6ZI5 - chains L and M of the 4 polymer chains in the assembly; structure by X-ray diffraction, 2.80 A resolution.

== Chain L ==
Protein: Reaction center protein L chain
From: Blastochloris viridis
UniProt: P06009 (RCEL_BLAVI); residues 1-273 here correspond to UniProt positions 2-274 (UniProt number = residue number + 1)
Sequence (273 residues; row label = number of the first residue in the row):
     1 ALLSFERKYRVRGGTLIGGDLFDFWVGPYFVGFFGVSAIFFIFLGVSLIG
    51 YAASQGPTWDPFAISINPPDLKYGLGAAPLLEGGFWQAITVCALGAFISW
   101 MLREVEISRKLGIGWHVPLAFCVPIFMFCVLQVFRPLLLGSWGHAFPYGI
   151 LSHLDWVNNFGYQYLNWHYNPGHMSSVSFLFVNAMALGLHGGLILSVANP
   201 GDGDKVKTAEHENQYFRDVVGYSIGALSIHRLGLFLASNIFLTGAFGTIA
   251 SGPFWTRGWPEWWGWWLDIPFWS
Curated features (UniProtKB/Swiss-Prot):
  - binding site ((7R,8Z)-bacteriochlorophyll b): His153, His173
  - binding site (Fe cation): His190, His230
  - binding site (a ubiquinone): Phe216
Bound ions: Fe ion: His190, His230 (shared with His217(M), Glu232(M), His264(M) of chain M)
Ligand contacts:
  - bacteriochlorophyll b (BCB), molecule 1: Val46, Ile49, Phe97, Phe128, Leu131, Phe146, Ile150, Leu151, His153, Leu154, Trp156, Val157
  - bacteriochlorophyll b (BCB), molecule 2: Phe97, Phe121, Pro124, Ile125, Met127, Phe128, Leu131, Val157, Asn158, Phe160, Gly161, Tyr162, Trp167, His168, Asn170, Gly172, His173, Ser176, Val177, Leu180, Phe181, Ile240, Phe241, Gly244, Ala245, Gly247, Thr248
  - bacteriochlorophyll b (BCB), molecule 3: Val157, Tyr162, His168, Leu180, Phe181
  - bacteriochlorophyll b (BCB), molecule 4: His168, His173, Met174, Val177, Ser178, Phe181, Val182, Met185, Val220, Tyr222
  - bacteriopheophytin b (BPB), molecule 1: Phe41, Ile42, Gly45, Ile49, Ile89, Cys92, Ala93, Ala96, Phe97, Trp100, Glu104, Val117, Ala120, Phe121, Val123, Pro124, Phe128, Phe146, Tyr148, Gly149, Ile150, His153, Ala237, Ser238, Phe241
  - bacteriopheophytin b (BPB), molecule 2: Phe181, Ala184, Met185, Leu189, Val219, Val220
  - diacyl glycerol (DGA): Pro171, Met174, Ser175, Ser178, Trp262, Trp263, Trp265
  - heptane-1,2,3-triol (HTO): Leu75, Gly76, Ala77, Gln87, Val91, Trp142
  - menaquinone-7 (MQ7): Tyr29, Phe30, Val31, Gly35, Ile39, Ile42, Trp100, Arg103
What the authors report for this chain:
  - binding site for bacteriochlorophyll b: His168, His173
  - conformationally variable residues: His168, His173

== Chain M ==
Protein: Reaction center protein M chain
From: Blastochloris viridis
UniProt: P06010 (RCEM_BLAVI); residues 1-323 here correspond to UniProt positions 2-324 (UniProt number = residue number + 1)
Sequence (323 residues; row label = number of the first residue in the row):
     1 ADYQTIYTQIQARGPHITVSGEWGDNDRVGKPFYSYWLGKIGDAQIGPIY
    51 LGASGIAAFAFGSTAILIILFNMAAEVHFDPLQFFRQFFWLGLYPPKAQY
   101 GMGIPPLHDGGWWLMAGLFMTLSLGSWWIRVYSRARALGLGTHIAWNFAA
   151 AIFFVLCIGCIHPTLVGSWSEGVPFGIWPHIDWLTAFSIRYGNFYYCPWH
   201 GFSIGFAYGCGLLFAAHGATILAVARFGGDREIEQITDRGTAVERAALFW
   251 RWTIGFNATIESVHRWGWFFSLMVMVSASVGILLTGTFVDNWYLWCVKHG
   301 AAPDYPAYLPATPDPASLPGAPK
Curated features (UniProtKB/Swiss-Prot):
  - binding site ((7R,8Z)-bacteriochlorophyll b): His180, His200
  - binding site (Fe cation): His217, Glu232, His264
  - binding site (a ubiquinone): Trp250
Bound ions: Fe ion: His217, Glu232, His264 (shared with His190(L), His230(L) of chain L)
Ligand contacts:
  - bacteriochlorophyll b (BCB), molecule 1: Leu38, Met120, Phe154, Val155, Ile158, Val173, Ile177, Trp178, His180, Ile181, Trp183, Leu184
  - bacteriochlorophyll b (BCB), molecule 2: Gly62, Ala65, Ile66, Ile69, Met120, Leu124, Phe148, Ala151, Ile152, Phe154, Val155, Ile158, Phe175, Trp183, Leu184, Thr185, Phe187, Ser188, Asn193, Phe194, Tyr195, Cys197, Trp199, His200, Ser203, Ile204, Ala207, Tyr208, Val274, Met275, Ala278, Gly281, Ile282
  - bacteriochlorophyll b (BCB), molecule 3: Leu184, Tyr195, Tyr208
  - bacteriochlorophyll b (BCB), molecule 4: Tyr195, His200, Gly201, Ile204, Gly205, Tyr208, Gly209, Leu212, Phe270
  - bacteriopheophytin b (BPB), molecule 1: Ala58, Phe59, Gly62, Ser123, Leu124, Trp127, Val131, Ile144, Asn147, Phe148, Ala151, Ser271, Val274, Met275
  - bacteriopheophytin b (BPB), molecule 2: Tyr208, Gly211, Leu212, Ala215, Ala216, Trp250, Thr253, Ile254
  - menaquinone-7 (MQ7): Leu212, Leu213, Ala216, His217, Thr220, Val243, Ala246, Ala247, Trp250, Ile254, Phe256, Asn257, Ala258, Thr259, Ile260, Val263, Trp266, Phe270
  - 15-cis-1,2-dihydroneurosporene (NS5): Ile66, Ile69, Leu70, Met73, Phe88, Trp113, Leu114, Gly117, Leu118, Met120, Thr121, Val155, Leu156, Ile158, Gly159, Cys160, Trp169, Val173, Pro174, Phe175, Gly176, Ile177, His180
What the authors report for this chain:
  - binding site for bacteriochlorophyll b: Tyr195, His200
  - conformationally variable residues: Tyr195, His200
  - binding site for menaquinone-7: His217
  - conformationally variable residues: His217 (from molecular simulation)

== Interface between chain L and chain M ==
Residue-residue contacts - 190 pairs, chain L then chain M:
  Leu3(L) with Arg251(M); Asn257(M)
  Phe5(L) with Arg239(M); Glu244(M)
  Glu6(L) with Leu248(M); Arg251(M), salt bridge; Trp252(M), hydrogen bond
  Lys8(L) with Glu244(M), salt bridge
  Tyr9(L) with Thr241(M), hydrogen bond; Glu244(M), hydrogen bond; Arg245(M); Leu248(M), hydrophobic; Trp252(M)
  Arg10(L) with Trp252(M)
  Trp25(L) with Trp252(M)
  Pro28(L) with Arg251(M); Trp252(M); Gly255(M)
  Tyr29(L) with Trp252(M); Ile254(M); Gly255(M)
  Phe30(L) with Trp252(M), hydrogen bond (backbone-backbone)
  Asp60(L) with Gly300(M)
  Phe62(L) with Ala301(M)
  Trp100(L) with Thr253(M)
  Arg103(L) with Trp252(M), hydrogen bond (side chain-backbone); Thr253(M), hydrogen bond (side chain-backbone)
  Glu104(L) with Phe249(M); Thr253(M)
  Ile107(L) with Phe249(M), hydrophobic; Trp252(M), hydrophobic; Thr253(M)
  Ser108(L) with Phe249(M)
  Lys110(L) with Trp252(M)
  Leu111(L) with Arg245(M), hydrogen bond (backbone-side chain); Phe249(M); Trp252(M), hydrophobic
  Gly112(L) with Phe227(M); Arg245(M)
  Ile113(L) with Ala223(M); Phe227(M), hydrophobic; Arg245(M); Phe249(M), hydrophobic
  Gly114(L) with Ala223(M), hydrogen bond (backbone-backbone)
  His116(L) with Thr5(M), hydrogen bond; Ala219(M); Leu222(M); Ala223(M)
  Val117(L) with Ala216(M); Ala219(M), hydrophobic; Thr220(M); Phe249(M), hydrophobic; Trp250(M), hydrophobic
  Ala120(L) with Ala219(M), hydrophobic
  Leu151(L) with Ala301(M); Pro303(M)
  Ser152(L) with Tyr305(M)
  Leu154(L) with Tyr195(M)
  Asp155(L) with Tyr196(M), hydrogen bond; Pro303(M); Tyr305(M), hydrogen bond
  Val157(L) with Tyr195(M)
  Asn158(L) with Asn193(M); Tyr195(M)
  Tyr162(L) with Thr185(M)
  Asn166(L) with Asp182(M); Thr185(M)
  His168(L) with Ile181(M); Leu184(M); Thr185(M)
  Tyr169(L) with Trp178(M), hydrophobic; Asp182(M), hydrogen bond
  Met174(L) with Trp178(M), hydrophobic
  Leu180(L) with Ala207(M); Tyr208(M), hydrophobic
  Asn183(L) with Cys210(M), hydrogen bond (side chain-backbone); Gly211(M); Phe214(M)
  Ala184(L) with Cys210(M), hydrophobic; Ser271(M)
  Ala186(L) with Phe214(M)
  Leu187(L) with Cys210(M), hydrophobic; Phe214(M); Gly267(M)
  Gly188(L) with Asn147(M); Ser271(M)
  Leu189(L) with Ile144(M), hydrophobic
  His190(L) with Phe214(M); His217(M); Glu232(M), salt bridge; His264(M), hydrogen bond
  Gly191(L) with His264(M)
  Gly192(L) with His143(M); Ile144(M); Trp268(M)
  Leu193(L) with Ile144(M)
  Ile194(L) with Glu232(M); Ile233(M); Ile236(M), hydrophobic; His264(M)
  Leu195(L) with His143(M); Glu261(M); Arg265(M)
  Ser196(L) with Leu140(M); Gly141(M), hydrogen bond (backbone-backbone); His143(M)
  Val197(L) with Leu140(M), hydrophobic; Ile233(M), hydrophobic
  Asn199(L) with Gly141(M); His143(M); Glu261(M), hydrogen bond; Arg265(M), hydrogen bond
  Pro200(L) with Gly139(M); Gly141(M)
  Val206(L) with Ile233(M), hydrophobic
  Lys207(L) with Gly139(M), hydrogen bond (side chain-backbone); Leu140(M); Ile233(M)
  Glu210(L) with Ile17(M); Val19(M)
  His211(L) with Val19(M); Leu138(M)
  Glu212(L) with Ile233(M)
  Gln214(L) with Ile17(M); Thr18(M); Val19(M), hydrogen bond (side chain-backbone); Arg28(M)
  Tyr215(L) with Val131(M), hydrogen bond (side chain-backbone); Arg134(M); Ala135(M); Leu138(M), hydrophobic; Ile144(M), hydrophobic
  Phe216(L) with Ile144(M), hydrophobic
  Arg217(L) with Asp43(M), salt bridge; Gln45(M); Pro48(M); Ile49(M)
  Asp218(L) with Arg28(M), salt bridge; Ile49(M); Tyr50(M), hydrogen bond (backbone-backbone); Arg130(M), hydrogen bond (backbone-side chain); Arg134(M), salt bridge; Leu138(M)
  Val219(L) with Ile49(M); Trp127(M); Arg130(M), hydrogen bond (backbone-side chain)
  Val220(L) with Ile49(M)
  Gly221(L) with Gly47(M), hydrogen bond (backbone-backbone); Pro48(M); Ile49(M)
  Tyr222(L) with Leu38(M); Asp43(M), hydrogen bond (side chain-backbone); Gln45(M)
  Ser223(L) with Asp43(M)
  Ile224(L) with Gly42(M); Asp43(M), hydrogen bond (backbone-backbone)
  Ala226(L) with Asp230(M)
  Leu227(L) with Gln4(M); Leu222(M), hydrophobic; Ala225(M), hydrophobic; Asp230(M)
  Ser228(L) with Ile41(M); Gly42(M)
  Ile229(L) with Phe214(M)
  His230(L) with His217(M), hydrogen bond; Gly218(M); Ile221(M); Glu232(M), salt bridge
  Arg231(L) with Gln4(M), hydrogen bond (side chain-backbone); Thr5(M), hydrogen bond (side chain-backbone); Ile6(M), hydrogen bond (side chain-backbone); Tyr7(M); Ile41(M), hydrogen bond (side chain-backbone); Leu222(M)
  Gly233(L) with Phe214(M)
  Leu234(L) with Leu222(M), hydrophobic
  Ala237(L) with Gly211(M); Ala215(M), hydrophobic
  Trp263(L) with Trp90(M), hydrophobic; Trp178(M)
  Trp266(L) with Phe85(M); Arg86(M), hydrogen bond (side chain-backbone); Phe89(M)
  Leu267(L) with Arg86(M), hydrogen bond (backbone-side chain); Trp90(M), hydrophobic
  Phe271(L) with Leu82(M), hydrophobic
  Trp272(L) with Leu82(M), hydrophobic; Gln83(M), hydrogen bond (backbone-side chain); Arg86(M)
  Ser273(L) with Arg86(M)
Also at the interface, not in a pair above, chain L (94 interface residues in all): Ala1, Ser4, Ala63, Ser65, Asp70, Pro118, Ala198, Asp204, Ile240, Asp268
Also at the interface, not in a pair above, chain M (93 interface residues in all): Ile46, Ile189, Leu213, Val224, Ala247, Ala302, Tyr308

== In short ==
94 residues of chain L face 93 of chain M across their interface; the contacts include 34 hydrogen bonds and 7
salt bridges. Polar contacts include Glu6(L)-Arg251(M), Lys8(L)-Glu244(M) and His190(L)-Glu232(M). The paper
reports a binding site for bacteriochlorophyll b at His168(L), His173(L) and Tyr195(M) among others; a binding
site for menaquinone-7 at His217(M).
Chain L is Reaction center protein L chain and chain M is Reaction center protein M chain, both from
Blastochloris viridis; the structure, Ultrafast Structural Response to Charge Redistribution Within a
Photosynthetic Reaction Centre - 300 ps (a) structure, was determined by X-ray diffraction (same publication
as 6ZHW, 6ZI4, 6ZI6, 6ZI9, 6ZIA and 6ZID).
